PDB entry 8FNM | electron microscopy, 2.80 A resolution | chains A and D of the 12 polymer chains in the assembly

[Chain A (and D)]
Protein: Lamina-associated polypeptide 2, isoforms beta/gamma, Integrase
Organism: Homo sapiens
Notes: EC 2.7.7.-, 3.1.-.-; chain D of this document is another copy of the same molecule, construct and numbering; everything in this record applies to it too
UniProt: chimeric construct of P42167, P12497: residues -55 to -3 from P42167 (LAP2B_HUMAN) positions 48-100 (UniProt number = residue number + 103); residues 1-288 from P12497 positions 1148-1435 (UniProt number = residue number + 1147)
Chain sequence (364 residues; numbered -75 to 288; the number before each row is that of its first residue; numbers below 1 keep their minus sign (Gly-75 is residue -75)):
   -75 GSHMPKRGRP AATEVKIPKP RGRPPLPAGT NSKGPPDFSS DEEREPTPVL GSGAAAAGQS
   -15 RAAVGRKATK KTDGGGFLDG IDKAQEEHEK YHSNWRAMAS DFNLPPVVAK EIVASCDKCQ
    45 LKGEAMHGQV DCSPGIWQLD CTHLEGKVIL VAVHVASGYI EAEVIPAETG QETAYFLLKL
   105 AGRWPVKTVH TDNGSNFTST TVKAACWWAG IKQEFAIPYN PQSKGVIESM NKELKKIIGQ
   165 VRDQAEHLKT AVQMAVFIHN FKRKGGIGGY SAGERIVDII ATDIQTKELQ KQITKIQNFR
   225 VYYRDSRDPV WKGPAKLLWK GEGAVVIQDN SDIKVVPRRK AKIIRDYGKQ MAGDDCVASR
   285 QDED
Disordered / not traced: -75 to 0, 229-235, 269-288 (chain D: -75 to 221, 269-288)
Sequence notes: expression tag (-75 to -56); conflict Gly-54 (Asn49 in P42167), Gln-17 (Arg86 in P42167); linker (-2 to 0); engineered mutation Ala140 (Gly1287 in P12497), Lys148 (Gln1295 in P12497)
Metal / ion sites: Zn2+: His12, His16, Cys40, Cys43; Mg2+ site 1: Asp64, Asp116 (together with Dolutegravir); Mg2+ site 2: Asp64, Glu152 (together with Dolutegravir)
Ligand contacts: Dolutegravir: Asp64, Cys65, Asp116, Asn117, Gly118, Tyr143, Pro145, Gln146, Lys148, Glu152, Asn155
Curated features (UniProtKB/Swiss-Prot):
  - modified residue: Thr-46 (Phosphothreonine), Ser-44 (Phosphoserine), Ser-37 (Phosphoserine), Ser-36 (Phosphoserine), Thr-29 (Phosphothreonine), Ser-24 (Phosphoserine), Arg-15 (Omega-N-methylarginine)
  - zinc finger: Asp3 to Gln44 (Integrase-type)
  - DNA-binding region: Phe223 to Asp270 (Integrase-type)
  - binding site (Zn(2+)): His12, His16, Cys40, Cys43
  - binding site (Mg(2+)): Asp64, Asp116, Glu152
Reported in the primary citation:
  - contacts within the chain: Lys148-Glu152 (salt bridge)
  - catalytic residues: Glu152 (citing earlier work)
  - mutagenesis - E138K: unchanged catalytic activity
  - mutagenesis - G140A (3- to 5-fold), Q148K (5- to 10-fold): decreased catalytic activity
  - mutagenesis - Q148K: decreased growth

[Chain A / chain D interface]
Pairs across the interface (28):
  Ala38(A) - Arg224(D)  hydrogen bond (backbone-side chain)
  Asp41(A) - Tyr226(D)  hydrogen bond
  Gln44(A) - Tyr226(D)
  Gln44(A) - Trp235(D)
  Gln44(A) - Lys266(D)  hydrogen bond
  Gln44(A) - Ile268(D)
  Leu45(A) - Trp235(D)  hydrogen bond (backbone-side chain)
  Lys46(A) - Trp235(D)
  Lys46(A) - Lys266(D)
  Gly47(A) - Trp235(D)
  Gly47(A) - Arg263(D)
  Gly47(A) - Ala265(D)
  Glu48(A) - Arg262(D)  salt bridge
  Glu48(A) - Arg263(D)
  Glu48(A) - Ala265(D)  hydrogen bond (backbone-backbone)
  Met50(A) - Glu246(D)
  Met50(A) - Arg262(D)
  Met50(A) - Arg263(D)
  His51(A) - Arg263(D)
  Ile141(A) - Ala248(D)  hydrophobic
  Ile141(A) - Val259(D)
  Ile141(A) - Pro261(D)
  Tyr143(A) - Ser230(D)
  Tyr143(A) - Arg231(D)  hydrogen bond
  Asn144(A) - Pro261(D)
  Asn144(A) - Arg263(D)  hydrogen bond
  Asn144(A) - Lys264(D)  hydrogen bond
  Gln146(A) - Arg263(D)
Also at the interface, not in a pair above, chain A (15 interface residues in all): Ser39, Gly52
Also at the interface, not in a pair above, chain D (18 interface residues in all): Pro238, Gly247, Val260

[Overview]
15 residues of chain A and 18 residues of chain D are in contact; the contacts include 8 hydrogen bonds and 1
salt bridge. Polar pairs include Glu48(A)-Arg262(D), Ala38(A)-Arg224(D) and Asp41(A)-Tyr226(D). Ligands of
chain A: Dolutegravir. From the paper: the catalytic residue Glu152(A); G140A and Q148K of chain A reduce
catalytic activity.
Chain A and chain D are both Lamina-associated polypeptide 2, isoforms beta/gamma, Integrase (Homo sapiens);
the structure, Structure of G140A/Q148K HIV-1 intasome with Dolutegravir bound, was determined by electron
microscopy, deposited together with 8FND, 8FNG, 8FNH, 8FNJ, 8FNL, 8FNO, 8FNP and 8FNQ.
